PDB entry 1QJA | X-ray diffraction, 2.00 A resolution | chains A and B of the 4 polymer chains in the assembly

== Chain A (and B) ==
Name: 14-3-3 protein zeta
Organism: Homo sapiens
Notes: chain B of this document is another copy of the same molecule, construct and numbering; everything in this record applies to it too
UniProt: P29312 (143Z_HUMAN); residues 1-245 here = UniProt positions 1-245
Chain sequence (245 residues; numbered 1 to 245; the number before each row is that of its first residue):
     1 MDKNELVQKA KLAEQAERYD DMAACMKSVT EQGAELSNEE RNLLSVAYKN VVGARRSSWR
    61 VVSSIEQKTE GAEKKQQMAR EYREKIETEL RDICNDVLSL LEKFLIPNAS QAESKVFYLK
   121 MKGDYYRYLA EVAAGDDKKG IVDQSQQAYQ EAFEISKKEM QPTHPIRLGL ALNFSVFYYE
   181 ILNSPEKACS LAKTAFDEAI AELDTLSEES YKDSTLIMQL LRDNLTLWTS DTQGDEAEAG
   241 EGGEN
Unresolved in the structure: 67-76, 134-136, 231-245 (chain B: 134-137, 230-245)

== How chain A and chain B interact ==
Pairs across the interface - 34 pairs, chain A then chain B:
  M1(A) - M78(B)  hydrophobic
  E5(A) - M78(B)
  Q8(A) - M78(B)
  K9(A) - Y82(B)
  L12(A) - I65(B)  hydrophobic
  L12(A) - M78(B)
  L12(A) - A79(B)  hydrophobic
  A13(A) - Y82(B)
  Q15(A) - V61(B)
  Q15(A) - I65(B)
  A16(A) - S58(B)  hydrogen bond (backbone-side chain)
  A16(A) - V62(B)  hydrophobic
  R18(A) - S58(B)
  R18(A) - Y82(B)  hydrogen bond
  R18(A) - K85(B)
  R18(A) - I86(B)
  R18(A) - E89(B)  salt bridge
  D21(A) - Y82(B)  hydrogen bond
  D21(A) - K85(B)  salt bridge
  S58(A) - A16(B)  hydrogen bond (side chain-backbone)
  S58(A) - R18(B)
  V61(A) - Q15(B)
  V62(A) - A16(B)  hydrophobic
  I65(A) - L12(B)  hydrophobic
  M78(A) - E5(B)
  M78(A) - Q8(B)  hydrogen bond
  Y82(A) - K9(B)
  Y82(A) - L12(B)  hydrophobic
  Y82(A) - A13(B)
  Y82(A) - R18(B)  hydrogen bond
  Y82(A) - D21(B)  hydrogen bond
  K85(A) - K9(B)
  I86(A) - R18(B)
  E89(A) - R18(B)  salt bridge
Other interface residues (no listed pair), chain A (21 interface residues in all): R55, A79
Other interface residues (no listed pair), chain B (20 interface residues in all): R55

== In short ==
The interface between chain A and chain B involves 21 residues on one side and 20 on the other; the contacts
include 7 hydrogen bonds and 3 salt bridges. Polar pairs include R18(A)-E89(B), D21(A)-K85(B) and
A16(A)-S58(B).
Chain A and chain B are both 14-3-3 protein zeta (Homo sapiens); the structure, 14-3-3 zeta/phosphopeptide
complex (mode 2), was determined by X-ray diffraction (same publication as 1QJB).
